Entry 8G3X (X-ray diffraction, 1.46 A resolution); this record covers chain A.

== Chain A ==
Protein: Maltodextrin-binding protein, Induced myeloid leukemia cell differentiation protein Mcl-1 chimera
Source organism: Serratia sp. FS14
UniProtKB: chimeric construct of A0A4P1LXE0, Q07820: residues -196 to 170 from A0A4P1LXE0 (A0A4P1LXE0_SERSF) positions 2-368 (UniProt number = residue number + 198); residues 173-321 from Q07820 positions 173-321 (same numbers)
Chain sequence (518 residues; numbered -196 to 321; the number before each row is that of its first residue; numbers below 1 keep their minus sign (Gly-196 is residue -196)):
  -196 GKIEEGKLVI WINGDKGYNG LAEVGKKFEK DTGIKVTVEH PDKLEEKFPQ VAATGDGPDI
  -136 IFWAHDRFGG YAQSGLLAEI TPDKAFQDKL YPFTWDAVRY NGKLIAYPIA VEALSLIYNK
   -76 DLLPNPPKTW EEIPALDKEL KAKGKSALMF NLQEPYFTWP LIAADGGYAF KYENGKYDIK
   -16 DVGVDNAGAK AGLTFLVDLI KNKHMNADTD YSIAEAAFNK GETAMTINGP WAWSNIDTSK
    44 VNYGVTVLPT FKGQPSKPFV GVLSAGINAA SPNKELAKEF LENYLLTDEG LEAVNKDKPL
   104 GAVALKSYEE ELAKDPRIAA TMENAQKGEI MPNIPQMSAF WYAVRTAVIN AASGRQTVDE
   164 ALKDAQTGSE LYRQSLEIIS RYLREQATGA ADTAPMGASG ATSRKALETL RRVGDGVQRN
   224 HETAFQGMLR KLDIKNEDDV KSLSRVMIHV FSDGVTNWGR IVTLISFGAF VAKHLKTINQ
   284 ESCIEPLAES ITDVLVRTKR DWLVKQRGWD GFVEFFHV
Sequence notes: linker (171-172); conflict Ala194 (Lys in Q07820), Ala197 (Lys in Q07820), Ala201 (Arg in Q07820)
UniProt features mapped onto this chain:
  - motif: Ala209 to Asn223 (BH3), His252 to Ala272 (BH1), Asp304 to Phe319 (BH2)
Residues lining bound ligands: YLF (N-[(1'S,3aS,5R,15S,17S,19Z,21R,21aR)-6'-chloro-20-fluoro-21-{[(5S,9aS)-hexahydropyrazino[2,1-c][1,4]oxazin-8(1H)-yl]methyl}-21-methoxy-17-methyl-13,15-dioxo-2,3,3',3a,4,4',13,16,17,18,21,21a-dodecahydro-2'H,6H,8H-15lambda~6~-spiro[10,12-(ethanediylidene)-15lambda~6~-furo[3,2-i][1,4]oxazepino[3,4-f][1,2,7]thiadiazacyclohexadecine-7,1'-naphthalen]-15-yl]-3-methoxy-1-methyl-1H-pyrazole-4-carboxamide): Val216, Val220, His224, Ala227, Phe228, Met231, Lys234, Leu235, Leu246, Val249, Met250, Val253, Phe254, Gly262, Arg263, Val265, Thr266, Leu267, Phe270, Gly271, Val274, Leu290, Ile294, Phe319

== In short ==
Chain A binds compound YLF.
Chain A is Maltodextrin-binding protein, Induced myeloid leukemia cell differentiation protein Mcl-1 chimera
(Serratia sp. FS14); the structure, MBP-Mcl1 in complex with ligand 32, was determined by X-ray diffraction,
deposited together with 8G3S, 8G3T, 8G3U, 8G3W and 8G3Y.
